Entry 6W4K (X-ray diffraction, 2.93 A resolution); this record covers chains A and B.

Chain A:
Name: Lysine-specific histone demethylase 1A
From: Homo sapiens
Notes: EC 1.-.-.-
Reference sequence: O60341 (KDM1A_HUMAN); numbering as in UniProt (aligned over 174-832)
Amino-acid sequence (659 residues; each row starts with the number of its first residue):
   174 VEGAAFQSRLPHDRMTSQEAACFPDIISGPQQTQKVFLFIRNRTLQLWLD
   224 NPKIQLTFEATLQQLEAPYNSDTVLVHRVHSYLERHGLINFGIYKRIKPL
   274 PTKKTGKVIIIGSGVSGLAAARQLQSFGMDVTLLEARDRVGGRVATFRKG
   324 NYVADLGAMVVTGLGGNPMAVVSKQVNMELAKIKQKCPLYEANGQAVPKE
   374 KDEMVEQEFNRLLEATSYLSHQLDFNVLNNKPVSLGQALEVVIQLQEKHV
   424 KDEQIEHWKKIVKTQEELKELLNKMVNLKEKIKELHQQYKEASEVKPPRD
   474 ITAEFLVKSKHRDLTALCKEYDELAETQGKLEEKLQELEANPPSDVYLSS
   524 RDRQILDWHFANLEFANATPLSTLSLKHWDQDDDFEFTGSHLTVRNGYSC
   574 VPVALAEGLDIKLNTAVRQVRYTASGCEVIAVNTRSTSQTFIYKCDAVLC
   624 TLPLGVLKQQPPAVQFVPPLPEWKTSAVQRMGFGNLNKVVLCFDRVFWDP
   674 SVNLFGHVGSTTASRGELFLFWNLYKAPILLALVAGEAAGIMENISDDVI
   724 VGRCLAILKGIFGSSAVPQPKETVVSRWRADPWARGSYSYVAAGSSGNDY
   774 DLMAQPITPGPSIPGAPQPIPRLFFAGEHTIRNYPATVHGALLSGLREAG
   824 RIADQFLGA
Disordered / not traced: 343-350
Residues lining bound ligands:
  - FAD (flavin-adenine dinucleotide): Ile284, Gly285, Ser286, Gly287, Val288, Ser289, Gly290, Leu307, Glu308, Ala309, Arg310, Gly314, Gly315, Arg316, Val317, Leu329, Gly330, Ala331, Met332, Val333, Tyr571, Thr588, Ala589, Val590, Thr624, Leu625, Pro626, Val629, Val637, Leu659, Lys661, Trp751, Trp756, Ser760, Tyr761, Gly800, Glu801, Ala809, Thr810, Val811, Ala814
  - V0Y (4-[2-(4-aminopiperidin-1-yl)-5-(3-fluoro-4-methoxyphenyl)-1-methyl-6-oxo-1,6-dihydropyrimidin-4-yl]-2-fluorobenzonitrile): Gly330, Met332, Val333, Thr335, Ile356, Gln358, Phe538, Ala539, Asn540, Asp555, His564, Leu659, Lys661, Trp695, Tyr761, Pro808, Ala809

Chain B:
Name: REST corepressor 1
From: Homo sapiens
Reference sequence: Q9UKL0 (RCOR1_HUMAN); residues 309-440 here correspond to UniProt positions 312-443 (UniProt number = residue number + 3)
Amino-acid sequence (132 residues; each row starts with the number of its first residue):
   309 KPPKGMFLSQEDVEAVSANATAATTVLRQLDMELVSVKRQIQNIKQTNSA
   359 LKEKLDGGIEPYRLPEVIQKCNARWTTEEQLLAVQAIRKYGRDFQAISDV
   409 IGNKSVVQVKNFFVNYRRRFNIDEVLQEWEAE
Disordered / not traced: 372-378

Interface between chain A and chain B:
Pairs across the interface - 94 pairs, chain A then chain B:
  Glu381(A) with Met314(B)
  Arg384(A) with Pro311(B); Lys312(B), hydrogen bond (side chain-backbone); Gly313(B)
  Leu385(A) with Met314(B), hydrophobic
  Glu387(A) with Pro311(B)
  Ala388(A) with Met314(B), hydrophobic
  Tyr391(A) with Lys309(B); Pro310(B); Leu316(B)
  Leu392(A) with Val321(B), hydrophobic
  Leu396(A) with Leu316(B); Gln318(B), hydrogen bond (backbone-side chain); Val321(B), hydrophobic
  Phe398(A) with Val321(B), hydrophobic
  Leu401(A) with Ser325(B)
  Val415(A) with Met314(B), hydrophobic; Leu316(B), hydrophobic
  Gln417(A) with Val324(B)
  Leu418(A) with Phe315(B); Asp320(B); Val321(B), hydrophobic; Val324(B), hydrophobic
  Gln419(A) with Gly313(B); Met314(B); Phe315(B), hydrogen bond (side chain-backbone)
  Glu420(A) with Leu335(B)
  Lys421(A) with Asp320(B), salt bridge; Val334(B); Leu335(B)
  His422(A) with Phe315(B)
  Lys424(A) with Leu335(B); Asp339(B), salt bridge
  Asp425(A) with Leu338(B)
  Gln427(A) with Leu342(B)
  Ile428(A) with Leu338(B), hydrophobic; Glu341(B)
  Trp431(A) with Val345(B); Lys346(B); Ile349(B)
  Lys432(A) with Glu341(B), salt bridge; Val345(B)
  Ile434(A) with Ile349(B), hydrophobic
  Val435(A) with Ile349(B), hydrophobic
  Gln438(A) with Ile349(B), hydrogen bond (side chain-backbone); Ile352(B); Lys353(B); Asn356(B), hydrogen bond (backbone-side chain)
  Glu439(A) with Ile352(B)
  Leu441(A) with Asn356(B)
  Lys442(A) with Ile352(B); Thr355(B); Asn356(B), hydrogen bond (backbone-side chain)
  Leu445(A) with Asn356(B); Leu359(B), hydrophobic; Lys360(B)
  Asn446(A) with Leu359(B)
  Met448(A) with Leu363(B)
  Val449(A) with Lys362(B); Leu363(B), hydrophobic
  Lys452(A) with Lys362(B); Leu363(B); Asp364(B), hydrogen bond (side chain-backbone); Gly366(B), hydrogen bond (side chain-backbone)
  Ile455(A) with Tyr370(B), hydrophobic
  Lys456(A) with Tyr370(B)
  His459(A) with Pro369(B); Tyr370(B)
  Ile474(A) with Glu386(B); Leu389(B), hydrophobic; Gln393(B), hydrogen bond (backbone-side chain)
  Thr475(A) with Gln393(B)
  Phe478(A) with Leu390(B), hydrophobic; Gln393(B); Ala394(B); Lys397(B)
  Lys481(A) with Leu390(B); Val408(B)
  Ser482(A) with Lys397(B); Tyr398(B)
  Arg485(A) with Tyr398(B); Asp401(B), salt bridge; Ala404(B); Asp407(B); Val408(B)
  Asp486(A) with Lys397(B), salt bridge; Tyr398(B), hydrogen bond
  Leu487(A) with Tyr370(B)
  Cys491(A) with Ile367(B), hydrophobic
  Tyr494(A) with Leu363(B); Gly366(B); Ile367(B), hydrophobic
  Asp495(A) with Arg371(B), salt bridge
  Glu505(A) with Lys360(B), salt bridge
Other interface residues (no listed pair), chain A (54 interface residues in all): Gln395, Val414, Glu477, Gln501, Glu512
Other interface residues (no listed pair), chain B (52 interface residues in all): Ser317, Ala331, Gln348, Gly365, Ile409

In short:
54 residues of chain A and 52 residues of chain B are in contact, with 10 hydrogen bonds and 7 salt bridges.
Polar contacts include Lys421(A)-Asp320(B), Lys424(A)-Asp339(B) and Lys432(A)-Glu341(B). Bound to chain A:
compound V0Y and flavin-adenine dinucleotide.
Chain A is Lysine-specific histone demethylase 1A and chain B is REST corepressor 1, both from Homo sapiens;
the structure, Crystal structure of Lysine Specific Demethylase 1 (LSD1) with CC-90011, was determined by
X-ray diffraction.
